8U08 - chains H and C of the 3 polymer chains in the assembly; structure by X-ray diffraction, 1.98 A resolution.

# Chain H
Protein: 10E8-IGL1 heavy chain
Organism: Homo sapiens
Chain sequence (234 residues; row label = number of the first residue in the row):
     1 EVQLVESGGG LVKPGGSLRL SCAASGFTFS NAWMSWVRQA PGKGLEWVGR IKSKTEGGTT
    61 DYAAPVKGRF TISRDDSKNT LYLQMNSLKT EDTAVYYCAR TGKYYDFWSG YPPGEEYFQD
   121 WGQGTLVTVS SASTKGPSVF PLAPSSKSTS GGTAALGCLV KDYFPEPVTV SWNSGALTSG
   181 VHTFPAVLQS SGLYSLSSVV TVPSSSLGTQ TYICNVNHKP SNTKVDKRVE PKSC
Disulfides: C22-C98, C158-C214

# Chain C
Protein: 10E8-GT11 epitope scaffold
Organism: Homo sapiens
Chain sequence (154 residues; numbered 2 to 155; the number before each row is that of its first residue):
     2 VTQEDIIRAL ASPLIKDGMV DEDFAEKVIE QESRYPTGLQ AKGVGVAIPH TLGDYVRDNA
    62 ISVGILDKPV NFEGWYQSPD PVPVRVVFML AIRTWDDIVN VLNWIKDVIL DEEFMKRLLT
   122 MSDEEIYRQI YTRISKAPQL SGIHFKREYV RHLG

# How chain H and chain C interact
Residue-residue contacts (36):
  W33(H) with W96(C); D97(C)
  K52(H) with D97(C), salt bridge
  T55(H) with G54(C); D55(C), hydrogen bond; R94(C); T95(C)
  E56(H) with R94(C); T95(C); W96(C), hydrogen bond (side chain-backbone)
  K103(H) with W96(C)
  Y104(H) with W96(C)
  Y105(H) with W96(C), hydrophobic; V100(C); N104(C), hydrogen bond
  D106(H) with Y77(C), hydrogen bond
  F107(H) with L40(C), hydrophobic; I49(C), hydrophobic; W76(C); Y77(C), hydrogen bond (backbone-side chain); L103(C); K107(C); I110(C), hydrophobic
  W108(H) with L40(C); Q41(C); Y77(C), hydrogen bond (backbone-side chain); K107(C), hydrogen bond (backbone-side chain); I110(C), hydrophobic; L111(C), hydrophobic
  G110(H) with N104(C)
  P112(H) with V100(C), hydrophobic; N101(C); N104(C)
  P113(H) with W96(C), hydrogen bond (backbone-side chain); D97(C); V100(C), hydrophobic

# Overview
Chain H and chain C form an interface of 13 and 18 residues respectively, with 8 hydrogen bonds and 1 salt
bridge. Among the polar pairs are K52(H)-D97(C), T55(H)-D55(C) and E56(H)-W96(C).
Chain H is 10E8-IGL1 heavy chain and chain C is 10E8-GT11 epitope scaffold, both from Homo sapiens; the
structure, Crystal structure of 10E8-GT11 scaffold in complex with a human 10E8 inferred germline (10E8-iGL1),
was determined by X-ray diffraction together with 8TZN, 8U03, 8V2E and 8SX3 from the same study.
